PDB entry 7WKD | electron microscopy, 3.01 A resolution | chains A and R of the 6 polymer chains in the assembly

# Chain A
Protein: Gq
From: Homo sapiens
Sequence (361 residues; row label = number of the first residue in the row):
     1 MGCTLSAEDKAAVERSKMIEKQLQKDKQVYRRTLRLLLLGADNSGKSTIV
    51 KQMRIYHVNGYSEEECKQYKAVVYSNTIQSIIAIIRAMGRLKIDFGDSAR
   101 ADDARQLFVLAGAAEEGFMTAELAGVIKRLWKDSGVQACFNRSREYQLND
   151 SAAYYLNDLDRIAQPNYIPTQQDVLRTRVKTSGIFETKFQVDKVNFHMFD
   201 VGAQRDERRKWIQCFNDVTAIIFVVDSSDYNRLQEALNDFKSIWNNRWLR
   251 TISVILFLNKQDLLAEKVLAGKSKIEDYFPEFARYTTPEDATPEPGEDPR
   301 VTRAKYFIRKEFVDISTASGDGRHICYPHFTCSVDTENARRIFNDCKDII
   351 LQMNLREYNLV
Not modelled in the structure: 1-4, 56-180

# Chain R
Protein: Thyrotropin-releasing hormone receptor
From: Homo sapiens
UniProt: P34981 (TRFR_HUMAN); numbering as in UniProt (aligned over 1-398)
Sequence (398 residues; numbered 1 to 398; the number before each row is that of its first residue):
     1 MENETVSELNQTQLQPRAVVALEYQVVTILLVLIICGLGIVGNIMVVLVV
    51 MRTKHMRTPTNCYLVSLAVADLMVLVAAGLPNITDSIYGSWVYGYVGCLC
   101 ITYLQYLGINASSCSITAFTIERYIAICHPIKAQFLCTFSRAKKIIIFVW
   151 AFTSLYCMLWFFLLDLNISTYKDAIVISCGYKISRNYYSPIYLMDFGVFY
   201 VVPMILATVLYGFIARILFLNPIPSDPKENSKTWKNDSTHQNTNLNVNTS
   251 NRCFNSTVSSRKQVTKMLAVVVILFALLWMPYRTLVVVNSFLSSPFQENW
   301 FLLFCRICIYLNSAINPVIYNLMSQKFRAAFRKLCNCKQKPTEKPANYSV
   351 ALNYSVIKESDHFSTELDDITVTDTYLSATKVSFDDTCLASEVSFSQS
Not modelled in the structure: 1-25, 168-176, 222-260, 337-398
Swiss-Prot annotation at these positions:
  - glycosylation (N-linked (GlcNAc...) asparagine): N3, N10
  - natural variant: R17 to S398 (deletion: In CHNG7), P81 (P81R: In CHNG7), S115 to A118 (sequence variant, change not given here; In CHNG7), I131 (I131T: In CHNG7)
Reported in the primary citation:
  - binding site for TRH: Y106, I109, L164, Y181, R185, Y192, Y282, R306, I309
  - mutagenesis - Y106A, I109A, W160A, Y181A, Y282A, I309A: decreased signaling in response to TRH
  - conformationally variable residues (side-chain flip): F275, W279
  - contacts within the chain: I109-W279
  - disease-associated variants - S115DEL/I116DEL/T117DEL/A118T: decreased signaling
  - mutagenesis - I109A, Y181A, Y282A, I309A: decreased signaling with TRH
  - disease-associated variants - P81R, I131T: decreased signaling with TRH

# How chain A and chain R interact
Contacting residue pairs - 34 pairs, chain A then chain R:
  R31(A) - F135(R)  hydrogen bond (side chain-backbone)
  R31(A) - T138(R)
  R32(A) - F135(R)
  L34(A) - F135(R)  hydrophobic
  V194(A) - I131(R)  hydrophobic
  V194(A) - F135(R)  hydrophobic
  K347(A) - P130(R)
  I350(A) - P130(R)
  L351(A) - I127(R)
  L351(A) - P130(R)
  N354(A) - A126(R)  hydrogen bond (side chain-backbone)
  L355(A) - L218(R)  hydrophobic
  R356(A) - S324(R)
  R356(A) - Q325(R)
  R356(A) - K326(R)
  E357(A) - T60(R)
  Y358(A) - T60(R)
  Y358(A) - F119(R)
  Y358(A) - E122(R)
  Y358(A) - R123(R)
  Y358(A) - A126(R)  hydrophobic
  Y358(A) - C137(R)
  N359(A) - T60(R)
  N359(A) - L64(R)
  N359(A) - F119(R)
  N359(A) - R123(R)  hydrogen bond (backbone-side chain)
  N359(A) - Y320(R)
  N359(A) - S324(R)  hydrogen bond
  L360(A) - R123(R)
  L360(A) - V264(R)
  V361(A) - Q263(R)
  V361(A) - V264(R)  hydrophobic
  V361(A) - S324(R)
  V361(A) - Q325(R)  hydrogen bond (backbone-backbone)
Other interface residues (no listed pair), chain A (17 interface residues in all): T33, F343
Other interface residues (no listed pair), chain R (25 interface residues in all): P59, N61, A133, Q134, I214, M323
Interface features reported in the paper:
  - interface residues, chain R: I131(R)

# Overview
The interface between chain A and chain R involves 17 residues on one side and 25 on the other; the contacts
include 5 hydrogen bonds. Polar contacts include R31(A)-F135(R), N354(A)-A126(R) and N359(A)-R123(R). The
paper reports a binding site for TRH at Y106(R), I109(R) and L164(R) among others; Y106A, I109A and W160A of
chain R, among others, reduce signaling in response to TRH; 9 substitutions were tested in all.
Here chain A is Gq and chain R is Thyrotropin-releasing hormone receptor, both from Homo sapiens. Entry 7WKD
(TRH-TRHR G protein complex) was determined by electron microscopy.
